5X8P - chains i and a of the 58 polymer chains in the assembly; structure by electron microscopy, 3.40 A resolution.

[Chain i]
Molecule: 30S ribosomal protein S9, chloroplastic
Source organism: Spinacia oleracea
UniProtKB: P82278 (RR9_SPIOL); residue numbers follow UniProt; this construct covers 41-197
Sequence (157 residues; each row starts with the number of its first residue):
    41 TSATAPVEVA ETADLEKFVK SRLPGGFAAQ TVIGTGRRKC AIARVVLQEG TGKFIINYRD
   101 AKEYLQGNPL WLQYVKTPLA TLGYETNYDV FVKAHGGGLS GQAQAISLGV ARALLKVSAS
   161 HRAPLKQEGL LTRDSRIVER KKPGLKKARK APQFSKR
Disordered / not traced: 41-62, 196-197
Curated features (UniProtKB/Swiss-Prot):
  - modified residue: Thr52 (N-acetylthreonine)

[Chain a]
Molecule: 16S rRNA
Source organism: Spinacia oleracea
Sequence (1491 nucleotides; each row starts with the number of its first residue):
     1 UCUCAUGGAG AGUUCGAUCC UGGCUCAGGA UGAACGCUGG CGGCAUGCUU AACACAUGCA
    61 AGUCGGACGG GAAGUGGUGU UUCCAGUGGC GGACGGGUGA GUAACGCGUA AGAACCUGCC
   121 CUUGGGAGGG GAACAACAGC UGGAAACGGC UGCUAAUACC CCGUAGGCUG AGAAGCAAAA
   181 GGAGGAAUCC GCCCGAGGAG GGGCUCGCGU CUGAUUAGCU AGUUGGUGAG GUAAUAGCUU
   241 ACCAAGGCGA UGAUCAGUAG CUGGUCCGAG AGGAUGAUCA GCCACACUGG GACUGAGACA
   301 CGGCCCAGAC UCCUACGGGA GGCAGCAGUG GGGAAUUUUC CGCAAUGGGC GAAAGCCUGA
   361 CGGAGCAAUG CCGCGUGGAG GCAGAAGGCC CACGGGUCGU GAACUUCUUU UCCCGGAGAA
   421 GAAGCAAUGA CGGUAUCCGG GGAAUAAGCA UCGGCUAACU CUGUGCCAGC AGCCGCGGUA
   481 AGACAGAGGA UGCAAGCGUU AUCCGGAAUG AUUGGGCGUA AAGCGUCUGU AGGUGGCUUU
   541 UUAAGUCCGC CGUCAAAUCC CAGGGCUCAA CCCUGGACAG GCGGUGGAAA CUACCAAGCU
   601 GGAGUACGGU AGGGGCAGAG GGAAUUUCCG GUGGAGCGGU GAAAUGCGUA GAGAUCGGAA
   661 AGAACACCAA CGGCGAAAGC ACUCUGCUGG GCCGACACUG ACACUGAGAG ACGAAAGCUA
   721 GGGGAGCGAA UGGGAUUAGA UACCCCAGUA GUCCUAGCCG UAAACGAUGG AUACUAGGCG
   781 CUGUGCGUAU CGACCCGUGC AGUGUUGUAG CUAACGCGUU AAGUAUCCCG CCUGGGGAGU
   841 ACGUUCGCAA GAAUGAAACU CAAAGGAAUU GACGGGGGCC CGCACAAGCG GUGGAGCAUG
   901 UGGUUUAAUU CGAUGCAAAG CGAAGAACCU UACCAGGGCU UGACAUGCCG CGAAUCCUCU
   961 UGAAAGAGAG GGGUGCCUUC GGGAACGCGG ACACAGGUGG UGCAUGGCUG UCGUCAGCUC
  1021 GUGCCGUAAG GUGUUGGGUU AAGUCCCGCA ACGAGCGCAA CCCUCGUGUU UAGUUGCCAA
  1081 CGUUGAGUUU GGAACCCUGA ACAGACUGCC GGUGAUAAGC CGGAGGAAGG UGAGGAUGAC
  1141 GUCAAGUCAU CAUGCCCCUU AUGCCCUGGG CGACACACGU GCUACAAUGG CCGGGACAAA
  1201 GGGUCGCGAU CCCGCGAGGG UGAGCUAACC CCAAAAACCC GUCCUCAGUU CGGAUUGCAG
  1261 GCUGCAACUC GCCUGCAUGA AGCCGGAAUC GCUAGUAAUC GCCGGUCAGC CAUACGGCGG
  1321 UGAAUUCGUU CCCGGGCCUU GUACACACCG CCCGUCACAC UAUGGGAGCU GGCCAUGCCC
  1381 GAAGUCGUUA CCUUAACCGC AAGGAGGGGG AUGCCGAAGG CAGGGCUAGU GACUGGAGUG
  1441 AAGUCGUAAC AAGGUAGCCG UACUGGAAGG UGCGGCUGGA UCACCUCCUU U
Disordered / not traced: 1-2, 76-78, 1084-1086, 1489-1491
From the paper describing this entry:
  - contacts within the chain: A1441-A1442 (pi stacking)

[How chain i and chain a interact]
Contacting residue pairs (103; chain i residue first):
  Ala68(i) with A1079(a), sugar contact
  Gln70(i) with C1078(a), hydrogen bond to the sugar; A1094(a), base contact
  Thr75(i) with C1096(a), hydrogen bond to the phosphate
  Arg77(i) with G1066(a), salt bridge to the phosphate; C1097(a), salt bridge to the phosphate
  Arg78(i) with G1295(a), hydrogen bond to the base
  Lys79(i) with G1319(a), salt bridge to the phosphate; G1320(a), phosphate contact
  Cys80(i) with A1198(a), sugar contact; A1199(a), sugar contact; G1319(a), phosphate contact; G1320(a), phosphate contact
  Ile82(i) with C1096(a), sugar contact
  Arg84(i) with C1078(a), salt bridge to the phosphate; C1095(a), hydrogen bond to the base; C1096(a), hydrogen bond to the sugar
  Tyr98(i) with A1079(a), phosphate contact
  Arg99(i) with A1196(a), salt bridge to the phosphate
  Tyr104(i) with A1196(a), sugar contact; C1197(a), sugar contact
  Gln106(i) with G1195(a), base contact; C1238(a), hydrogen bond to the base; C1239(a), hydrogen bond to the sugar
  Trp111(i) with G1322(a), hydrogen bond to the phosphate
  Lys133(i) with A1079(a), phosphate contact
  His135(i) with A1198(a), phosphate contact
  Gly136(i) with A1198(a), hydrogen bond to the phosphate
  Gly137(i) with C1197(a), hydrogen bond to the sugar; A1198(a), hydrogen bond to the sugar; G1320(a), phosphate contact
  Gly138(i) with C1197(a), base contact; G1320(a), phosphate contact; U1321(a), phosphate contact
  Leu139(i) with U1321(a), hydrogen bond to the phosphate
  Ser140(i) with U1321(a), hydrogen bond to the phosphate; G1322(a), hydrogen bond to the phosphate
  Gly141(i) with U1321(a), hydrogen bond to the phosphate
  Gln142(i) with C1197(a), hydrogen bond to the sugar
  Arg152(i) with U1067(a), phosphate contact; G1068(a), salt bridge to the phosphate
  Arg162(i) with G1126(a), salt bridge to the phosphate; A1127(a), salt bridge to the phosphate
  Lys166(i) with G1125(a), salt bridge to the phosphate; G1126(a), salt bridge to the phosphate
  Leu171(i) with A1127(a), sugar contact
  Thr172(i) with A1127(a), phosphate contact; A1128(a), phosphate contact
  Arg173(i) with G1066(a), hydrogen bond to the phosphate; U1067(a), salt bridge to the phosphate; A1127(a), sugar contact
  Asp174(i) with G1295(a), base contact
  Ser175(i) with G1295(a), phosphate contact
  Arg176(i) with G1295(a), base contact; G1320(a), salt bridge to the phosphate; U1321(a), salt bridge to the phosphate; G1322(a), base contact
  Ile177(i) with C1065(a), sugar contact; G1295(a), sugar contact; U1296(a), phosphate contact
  Val178(i) with U1296(a), phosphate contact; G1320(a), phosphate contact
  Glu179(i) with G1134(a), sugar contact; U1296(a), hydrogen bond to the phosphate
  Arg180(i) with G1135(a), hydrogen bond to the sugar; G1317(a), salt bridge to the phosphate; C1318(a), phosphate contact
  Lys181(i) with G1316(a), salt bridge to the phosphate; G1317(a), phosphate contact; C1318(a), hydrogen bond to the phosphate
  Lys182(i) with G1134(a), hydrogen bond to the phosphate; G1135(a), salt bridge to the phosphate; G1317(a), phosphate contact
  Pro183(i) with G1316(a), phosphate contact; G1317(a), phosphate contact
  Gly184(i) with G1316(a), hydrogen bond to the phosphate
  Leu185(i) with G1316(a), phosphate contact
  Lys186(i) with C1315(a), salt bridge to the phosphate
  Lys187(i) with U1296(a), phosphate contact; A1297(a), phosphate contact; A1298(a), salt bridge to the phosphate; U1299(a), salt bridge to the phosphate
  Arg189(i) with G1291(a), sugar contact; C1292(a), sugar contact; U1293(a), salt bridge to the phosphate; A1294(a), salt bridge to the phosphate; U1296(a), sugar contact; A1297(a), hydrogen bond to the phosphate
  Lys190(i) with G1291(a), sugar contact; A1297(a), hydrogen bond to the phosphate; A1298(a), salt bridge to the phosphate
  Ala191(i) with G1291(a), sugar contact
  Pro192(i) with G1181(a), phosphate contact
  Gln193(i) with G891(a), hydrogen bond to the base; U892(a), hydrogen bond to the sugar; U1180(a), hydrogen bond to the phosphate; G1181(a), hydrogen bond to the phosphate; C1290(a), sugar contact
  Phe194(i) with C916(a), sugar contact; U1180(a), phosphate contact; C1290(a), sugar contact; G1291(a), phosphate contact
  Ser195(i) with U1180(a), hydrogen bond to the phosphate
Other interface residues (no listed pair), chain i (52 interface residues in all): Ile73, Ala188
Other interface residues (no listed pair), chain a (50 interface residues in all): C1077, A1133, G1179, U1289

[Overview]
52 residues of chain i and 50 residues of chain a are in contact; the contacts include 29 hydrogen bonds and
22 salt bridges. Among the polar pairs are Arg78(i)-G1295(a), Arg84(i)-C1095(a) and Gln106(i)-C1238(a). From
the paper: contacts within the chain involving A1441(a) and A1442(a).
Chain i is 30S ribosomal protein S9, chloroplastic and chain a is 16S rRNA, both from Spinacia oleracea; the
structure, Structure of the 70S chloroplast ribosome from spinach, was determined by electron microscopy (same
publication as 5X8R and 5X8T).
